4BQ8 - chains B and C of the 3 polymer chains in the assembly; structure by X-ray diffraction, 2.80 A resolution.

# Chain B
Molecule: Rgm domain family member B
Source organism: Homo sapiens
Notes: fragment: ectodomain, residues 50-168
UniProt: Q6NW40 (RGMB_HUMAN); residues 50-168 here = UniProt positions 50-168
Amino-acid sequence (122 residues; row label = number of the first residue in the row):
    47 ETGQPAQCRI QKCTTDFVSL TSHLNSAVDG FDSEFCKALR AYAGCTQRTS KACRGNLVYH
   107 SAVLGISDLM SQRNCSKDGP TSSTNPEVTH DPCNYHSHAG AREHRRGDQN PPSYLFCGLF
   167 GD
Not modelled in the structure: 47-137, 142-158
Differences from the reference sequence: expression tag (47-49)
Curated features (UniProtKB/Swiss-Prot):
  - site: D168 (Cleavage)
  - glycosylation: N120 (N-linked (GlcNAc...) asparagine)
From the paper describing this entry:
  - post-translational modification sites: D168

# Chain C
Molecule: Rgm domain family member B
Source organism: Homo sapiens
Notes: fragment: ectodomain, residues 169-410
UniProt: Q6NW40 (RGMB_HUMAN); numbering as in UniProt (aligned over 169-410)
Amino-acid sequence (251 residues; row label = number of the first residue in the row):
   169 PHLRTFKDNF QTCKVEGAWP LIDNNYLSVQ VTNVPVVPGS SATATNKITI IFKAHHGCTD
   229 QKVYQAVTDD LPAAFVDGTT SGGDSDAKSL RIVERESGHY VEMHARYIGT TVFVRQVGRY
   289 LTLAIRMPED LAMSYEESQD LQLCVNGCPL SERIDDGQGQ VSAILGHSLP RTSLVQAWPG
   349 YTLETANTQC HEKMPVKDIY FQSCVFDLLT TGDANFTAAA HSALEDVEAL HPRKERWHIF
   409 PSGTKHHHHH H
Not modelled in the structure: 252-254, 265-266, 335-419
Differences from the reference sequence: expression tag (411-419); conflict G225 (Glu in Q6NW40)
Cystine bridges: C181-C316
Curated features (UniProtKB/Swiss-Prot):
  - glycosylation: N383 (N-linked (GlcNAc...) asparagine)
  - mutagenesis: A186 (A186R: Severely impairs interaction with NEO1), P206 (P206N: Introduces a N-linked glycan; changes interaction with NEO1 from a 2:2 to a 1:1 stoichiometry)
From the paper describing this entry:
  - mutagenesis - P206N: decreased signaling
  - mutagenesis - A186R: abolished signaling

# How chain B and chain C interact
Cross-chain cystine bridges: C139(B)-C226(C), C163(B)-C312(C)
Residue-residue contacts (55; chain B residue first):
  C139(B) - C226(C)  disulfide
  C139(B) - Y275(C)
  N140(B) - R274(C)  hydrogen bond
  Y141(B) - R274(C)  hydrogen bond (backbone-backbone)
  Y141(B) - Y275(C)
  Y141(B) - I276(C)
  Y141(B) - G277(C)
  Y141(B) - P296(C)
  Y141(B) - D298(C)  hydrogen bond
  Y141(B) - L299(C)  hydrophobic
  S159(B) - P296(C)
  S159(B) - E297(C)  hydrogen bond (backbone-backbone)
  Y160(B) - G277(C)
  Y160(B) - R294(C)
  Y160(B) - M295(C)
  Y160(B) - P296(C)
  L161(B) - F174(C)  hydrophobic
  L161(B) - I293(C)
  L161(B) - R294(C)
  L161(B) - M295(C)  hydrogen bond (backbone-backbone)
  L161(B) - E297(C)
  L161(B) - M301(C)  hydrophobic
  F162(B) - R172(C)  hydrogen bond (backbone-side chain)
  F162(B) - T173(C)
  F162(B) - F174(C)  hydrogen bond (backbone-backbone)
  F162(B) - I293(C)
  F162(B) - R294(C)
  C163(B) - R172(C)  hydrogen bond (side chain-backbone)
  C163(B) - F174(C)  hydrophobic
  C163(B) - A292(C)
  C163(B) - I293(C)  hydrogen bond (backbone-backbone)
  C163(B) - C312(C)  disulfide
  G164(B) - H170(C)
  G164(B) - L171(C)
  G164(B) - R172(C)  hydrogen bond (backbone-backbone)
  G164(B) - L291(C)
  L165(B) - P169(C)  hydrophobic
  L165(B) - H170(C)
  L165(B) - L171(C)  hydrophobic
  L165(B) - L189(C)  hydrophobic
  L165(B) - V199(C)  hydrophobic
  L165(B) - T213(C)
  L165(B) - T290(C)
  L165(B) - L291(C)  hydrogen bond (backbone-backbone)
  F166(B) - P169(C)
  F166(B) - H170(C)  hydrogen bond (backbone-backbone)
  F166(B) - T290(C)
  G167(B) - H170(C)
  G167(B) - A212(C)
  D168(B) - P169(C)
  D168(B) - H170(C)  salt bridge
  D168(B) - T180(C)
  D168(B) - C181(C)
  D168(B) - A210(C)
  D168(B) - T211(C)  hydrogen bond (side chain-backbone)
Also at the interface, not in a pair above, chain C (37 interface residues in all): F178, N201, G225, S257, L289, A300

# Overview
Chain B and chain C form an interface of 13 and 37 residues respectively, with 2 disulfide bonds, 13 hydrogen
bonds and 1 salt bridge. Polar pairs include D168(B)-H170(C), N140(B)-R274(C) and Y141(B)-D298(C). Curated
annotation (UniProt) lists 2 mutagenesis sites on chain C. From the paper: P206N of chain C reduces signaling;
a modification site at D168(B).
Here chain B is Rgm domain family member B and chain C is Rgm domain family member B, both from Homo sapiens.
Entry 4BQ8 (Crystal structure of the RGMB-NEO1 complex form 3) was determined by X-ray diffraction, deposited
together with 4BQ6, 4BQ7, 4BQ9, 4BQB and 4BQC.
